6LLZ - chain A; structure by X-ray diffraction, 2.01 A resolution.

[Chain A]
Molecule: UDP-glycosyltransferase 708C1
From: Fagopyrum esculentum
Notes: EC 2.4.1.-
Reference sequence: A0A0A1HA03 (708C1_FAGES); residue numbers follow UniProt; this construct covers 1-457
Chain sequence (457 residues; numbered 1 to 457; the number before each row is that of its first residue):
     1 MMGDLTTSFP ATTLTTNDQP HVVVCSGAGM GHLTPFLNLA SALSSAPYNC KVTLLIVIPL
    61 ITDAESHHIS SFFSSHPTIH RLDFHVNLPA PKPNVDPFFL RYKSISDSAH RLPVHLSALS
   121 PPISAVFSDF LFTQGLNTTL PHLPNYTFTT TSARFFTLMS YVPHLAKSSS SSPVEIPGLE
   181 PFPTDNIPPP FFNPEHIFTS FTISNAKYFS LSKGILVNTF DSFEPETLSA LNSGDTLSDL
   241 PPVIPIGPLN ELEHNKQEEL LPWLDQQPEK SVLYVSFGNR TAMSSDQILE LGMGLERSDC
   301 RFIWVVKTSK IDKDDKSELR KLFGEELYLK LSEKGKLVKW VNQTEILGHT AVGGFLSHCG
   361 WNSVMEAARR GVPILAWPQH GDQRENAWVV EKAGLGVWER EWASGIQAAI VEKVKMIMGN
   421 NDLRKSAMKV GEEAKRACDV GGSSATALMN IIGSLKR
Not modelled in the structure: 1-17, 167-169, 457
Swiss-Prot annotation at these positions:
  - region: Asn279, Arg280 (UDP)
  - active site: His32 (Proton acceptor), Asp129 (Charge relay)
  - binding site (UDP-alpha-D-glucose): Gly31, Thr34, Thr150, Val341, Gln343, His358, Trp361, Asn362, Ser363, Glu366, Asp382, Gln383
  - binding site (an anthocyanidin): His32, Asn94, Gly381
  - mutagenesis: Tyr102 (Y102F: Decreases affinity for phloretin 2.9-fold and increases affinity for UDP-glucose 2-fold), Phe130 (F130A: Decreases affinity for phloretin 2.1-fold and affinity for UDP-glucose 1.5-fold), Thr150 (T150A: Decreases affinity for phloretin 2.7-fold and increases affinity for UDP-glucose 1.2-fold), Thr151 (T151A: Decreases affinity for phloretin 2-fold and affinity for UDP-glucose 4.9-fold), Phe198 (F198A: Decreases affinity for phloretin 6.4-fold and increases affinity for UDP-glucose 1.4-fold), Asp382 (D382E: Decreases affinity for phloretin 2.8-fold and affinity for UDP-glucose 1.2-fold), Gln383 (Q383A: Decreases affinity for phloretin 3.5-fold and affinity for UDP-glucose 3.6-fold; Q383H: Decreases affinity for phloretin 3.7-fold and affinity for UDP-glucose 2.1-fold)
Ligand contacts: uridine-5'-diphosphate-glucose (UPG): Met30, Gly31, His32, Thr34, Thr150, Thr151, Tyr274, Ser276, Gly278, Arg280, Val305, Trp340, Val341, Asn342, Gln343, Thr344, His358, Cys359, Gly360, Trp361, Asn362, Ser363, Glu366, His380, Asp382, Gln383, Asn386
From the paper describing this entry:
  - binding site for uridine-5'-diphosphate-glucose: Gly31, His32, Thr34, Thr150, Trp340, Val341, Gln343, His358, Trp361, Asn362, Ser363, Glu366, Asp382, Gln383
  - contacts within the chain: Asp96-Arg280 (salt bridge)
  - conformationally variable residues (side-chain flip): Arg280, Trp340
  - mutagenesis - T150A, T151A (30-fold), D382E: decreased catalytic activity on uridine-5'-diphosphate-glucose
  - catalytic residues: His32, Asp129
  - mutagenesis - H32A, D96A, Y102A, Y102T, R280A, D382A, D382N: abolished catalytic activity
  - mutagenesis - D129S, F155A, F198A, W340A, H358A, N362A, S363A, E366A, H380A, Q383A, Q383H (14-fold): decreased catalytic activity
  - mutagenesis - F130A, D382E: decreased binding to uridine-5'-diphosphate-glucose
  - mutagenesis - F130A, D382E: decreased binding to UDP-glucose
  - mutagenesis - Y102F: decreased catalytic activity on phloretin
  - mutagenesis - F130A: increased binding to phloretin

[Summary]
Bound to chain A: uridine-5'-diphosphate-glucose. From UniProt: active-site residues His32 and Asp129, 12
UDP-alpha-D-glucose-binding residues, 3 anthocyanidin-binding residues and 7 mutagenesis sites. The paper
reports catalytic residues His32 and Asp129; D129S, F155A and F198A, among others, reduce catalytic activity;
23 substitutions were tested in all.
Chain A is UDP-glycosyltransferase 708C1 (Fagopyrum esculentum); the structure, Crystal Structure of Fagopyrum
esculentum M UGT708C1 complexed with UDP-glucose, was determined by X-ray diffraction, deposited together with
6LLG and 6LLW.
